PDB entry 5OYA | X-ray diffraction, 1.80 A resolution | chains I and J of the 8 polymer chains in the assembly

== Chain I (and J) ==
Molecule: Rubisco small subunit
From: Chaetoceros socialis
Notes: chain J of this document is another copy of the same molecule, construct and numbering; everything in this record applies to it too
Chain sequence (139 residues; numbered 1 to 139; the number before each row is that of its first residue):
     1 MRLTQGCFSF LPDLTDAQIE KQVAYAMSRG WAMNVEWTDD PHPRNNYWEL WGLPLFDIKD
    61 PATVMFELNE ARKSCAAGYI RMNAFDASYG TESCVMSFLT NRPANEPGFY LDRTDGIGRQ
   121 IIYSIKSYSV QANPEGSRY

== Interface between chain I and chain J ==
Pairs across the interface (22; chain I residue first):
  Asp40(I) - Arg113(J)  salt bridge
  His42(I) - Arg113(J)
  Arg44(I) - Arg113(J)
  Arg44(I) - Asp115(J)  salt bridge
  Arg44(I) - Arg119(J)  hydrogen bond (side chain-backbone)
  Arg44(I) - Ile121(J)
  Asn45(I) - Arg113(J)
  Ile122(I) - Thr114(J)
  Tyr123(I) - Thr114(J)
  Tyr123(I) - Asp115(J)  hydrogen bond (backbone-backbone)
  Ser124(I) - Arg113(J)  hydrogen bond (side chain-backbone)
  Ser124(I) - Thr114(J)
  Lys126(I) - Asp112(J)  salt bridge
  Val130(I) - Tyr110(J)  hydrophobic
  Val130(I) - Tyr128(J)  hydrogen bond (backbone-side chain)
  Gln131(I) - Tyr128(J)
  Gln131(I) - Gln131(J)  hydrogen bond (backbone-side chain)
  Asn133(I) - Tyr128(J)  hydrogen bond (backbone-side chain)
  Pro134(I) - Pro107(J)
  Pro134(I) - Tyr128(J)  hydrophobic
  Arg138(I) - Tyr110(J)
  Arg138(I) - Tyr128(J)  hydrogen bond
Interface residues without a listed pair, chain I (15 interface residues in all): Ile125, Ala132
Interface residues without a listed pair, chain J (11 interface residues in all): Phe109

== In short ==
15 residues of chain I and 11 residues of chain J are in contact; the contacts include 7 hydrogen bonds and 3
salt bridges. Among the polar pairs are Asp40(I)-Arg113(J), Arg44(I)-Asp115(J) and Lys126(I)-Asp112(J).
Both chains are Rubisco small subunit (Chaetoceros socialis). Entry 5OYA (Unusual posttranslational
modifications revealed in crystal structures of diatom Rubisco) was determined by X-ray diffraction, deposited
together with 6FTL, 5N9Z and 5MZ2.
